Entry 4Y7X (X-ray diffraction, 2.60 A resolution); this record covers chains A and B of the 30 polymer chains in the assembly.

Chain A:
Molecule: Proteasome subunit alpha type-2
Source organism: Saccharomyces cerevisiae (strain ATCC 204508 / S288c)
Notes: EC 3.4.25.1
UniProt: P23639 (PSA2_YEAST); residues 1-250 here = UniProt positions 1-250
Amino-acid sequence (250 residues; each row starts with the number of its first residue):
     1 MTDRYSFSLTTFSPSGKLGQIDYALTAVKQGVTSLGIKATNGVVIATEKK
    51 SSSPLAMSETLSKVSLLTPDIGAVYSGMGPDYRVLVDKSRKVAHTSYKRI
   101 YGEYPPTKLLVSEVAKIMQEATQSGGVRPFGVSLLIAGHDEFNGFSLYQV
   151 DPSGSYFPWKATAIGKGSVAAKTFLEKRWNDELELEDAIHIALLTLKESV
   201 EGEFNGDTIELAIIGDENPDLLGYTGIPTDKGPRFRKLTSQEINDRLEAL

Chain B:
Molecule: Proteasome subunit alpha type-3
Source organism: Saccharomyces cerevisiae (strain ATCC 204508 / S288c)
Notes: EC 3.4.25.1
UniProt: P23638 (PSA3_YEAST); residues 0-257 here correspond to UniProt positions 1-258 (UniProt number = residue number + 1)
Amino-acid sequence (258 residues; each row starts with the number of its first residue; numbering starts at 0):
     0 MGSRRYDSRTTIFSPEGRLYQVEYALESISHAGTAIGIMASDGIVLAAER
    50 KVTSTLLEQDTSTEKLYKLNDKIAVAVAGLTADAEILINTARIHAQNYLK
   100 TYNEDIPVEILVRRLSDIKQGYTQHGGLRPFGVSFIYAGYDDRYGYQLYT
   150 SNPSGNYTGWKAISVGANTSAAQTLLQMDYKDDMKVDDAIELALKTLSKT
   200 TDSSALTYDRLEFATIRKGANDGEVYQKIFKPQEIKDILVKTGITKKDED
   250 EEADEDMK
Unresolved in the structure: 0, 245-257

Chain A / chain B interface:
Residue-residue contacts (58):
  Arg4(A) - Ser2(B)
  Tyr5(A) - Ser2(B)
  Tyr5(A) - Tyr5(B)
  Ser6(A) - Gly125(B)
  Ser6(A) - Leu127(B)
  Phe7(A) - Ser2(B)
  Phe7(A) - Tyr5(B)
  Phe7(A) - Asp6(B)
  Phe7(A) - Gly126(B)
  Ser8(A) - Gly126(B)  hydrogen bond (backbone-backbone)
  Ser8(A) - Leu127(B)
  Ser8(A) - Arg128(B)  hydrogen bond (side chain-backbone)
  Thr10(A) - Arg128(B)
  Thr11(A) - Ser7(B)
  Thr11(A) - Thr9(B)
  Thr11(A) - Gln20(B)
  Phe12(A) - Gln20(B)
  Phe12(A) - Tyr23(B)
  Phe12(A) - Arg128(B)
  Phe12(A) - Pro129(B)
  Phe12(A) - Gly131(B)
  Ser13(A) - Tyr23(B)
  Pro14(A) - Tyr23(B)  hydrophobic
  Pro14(A) - Glu26(B)
  Ser15(A) - Glu26(B)
  Gly16(A) - Tyr23(B)
  Gly16(A) - Ser27(B)  hydrogen bond (backbone-side chain)
  Leu18(A) - Arg128(B)
  Lys38(A) - Glu57(B)  salt bridge
  Ser112(A) - Glu84(B)
  Lys116(A) - Ile85(B)
  Gln119(A) - Ala81(B)
  Gln119(A) - Asp82(B)  hydrogen bond
  Gln119(A) - Ile85(B)
  Gln119(A) - Arg128(B)
  Thr122(A) - Arg128(B)  hydrogen bond (backbone-side chain)
  Gln123(A) - Tyr121(B)
  Gln123(A) - Leu127(B)
  Gln123(A) - Arg128(B)  hydrogen bond (side chain-backbone)
  Gln123(A) - Phe130(B)
  Gly125(A) - Leu127(B)
  Ser153(A) - Ala81(B)
  Gly154(A) - Ala81(B)
  Ser155(A) - Ala81(B)
  Tyr156(A) - Glu84(B)  hydrogen bond
  Pro158(A) - Leu56(B)
  Pro158(A) - Glu57(B)  hydrogen bond (backbone-backbone)
  Pro158(A) - Thr60(B)
  Pro158(A) - Ser61(B)
  Trp159(A) - Leu55(B)
  Trp159(A) - Leu56(B)
  Lys160(A) - Leu55(B)  hydrogen bond (backbone-backbone)
  Lys160(A) - Leu56(B)
  Lys160(A) - Glu57(B)
  Ala161(A) - Leu55(B)
  Leu175(A) - Leu55(B)
  Glu176(A) - Thr54(B)
  Glu176(A) - Leu55(B)
Other interface residues (no listed pair), chain A (35 interface residues in all): Ser124, Tyr148, Phe157, Lys172, Trp179
Other interface residues (no listed pair), chain B (32 interface residues in all): Ala24, His30, Ser53, Leu79, Thr80

Summary:
35 residues of chain A face 32 of chain B across their interface, with 9 hydrogen bonds and 1 salt bridge.
Polar contacts include Lys38(A)-Glu57(B), Ser8(A)-Arg128(B) and Gly16(A)-Ser27(B).
Here chain A is Proteasome subunit alpha type-2 and chain B is Proteasome subunit alpha type-3, both from
Saccharomyces cerevisiae (strain ATCC 204508 / S288c). Entry 4Y7X (Yeast 20S proteasome in complex with
Ac-PAA-ep) was determined by X-ray diffraction (same publication as 4Y69, 4Y6A, 4Y6V, 4Y6Z, 4Y70, 4Y74 and 34
further entries).
